Entry 6Z07 (X-ray diffraction, 2.95 A resolution); this record covers chain AAA.

# Chain AAA
Name: Transcriptional regulator MvfR
From: Pseudomonas aeruginosa (strain UCBPP-PA14)
UniProt: A0A0H2Z7A6 (A0A0H2Z7A6_PSEAB); residue numbers follow UniProt; this construct covers 94-309
Chain sequence (239 residues; row label = number of the first residue in the row):
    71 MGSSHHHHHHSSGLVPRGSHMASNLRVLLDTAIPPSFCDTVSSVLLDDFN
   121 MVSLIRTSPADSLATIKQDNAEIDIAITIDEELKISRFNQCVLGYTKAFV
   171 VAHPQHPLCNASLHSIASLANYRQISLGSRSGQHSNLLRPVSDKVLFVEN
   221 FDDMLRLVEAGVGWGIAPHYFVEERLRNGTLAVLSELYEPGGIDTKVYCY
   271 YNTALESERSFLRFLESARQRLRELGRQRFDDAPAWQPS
Not modelled in the structure: 71-93, 297-309
Differences from the reference sequence: initiating methionine (71); expression tag (72-93)
Residues lining bound ligands: Q4E (3-[(2-tert-butyl-1,3-thiazol-4-yl)methyl]-6-chloranyl-quinazolin-4-one): A102, I149, K167, A168, V170, L189, L207, L208, V211, F221, I236, P238, Y258, I263, T265
Reported in the primary citation:
  - binding site for Q4E: Y258, T265
  - conformationally variable residues (side-chain flip): T265

# In short
Chain AAA binds compound Q4E. The paper reports a binding site for Q4E at Y258 and T265; conformational
variability at T265.
Chain AAA is Transcriptional regulator MvfR (Pseudomonas aeruginosa (strain UCBPP-PA14)); the structure, PqsR
(MvfR) in complex with antagonist 12, was determined by X-ray diffraction (same publication as 6YZ3, 6Z17 and
6Z5K).
